PDB entry 8K9T | electron microscopy, 2.66 A resolution | chains A and B

Chain A:
Protein: GPI inositol-deacylase, MCherry protein
From: Chaetomium thermophilum (strain DSM 1495 / CBS 144.50 / IMI 039719)
Notes: EC 3.1.-.-
UniProtKB: chimeric construct of G0S652, A0A366VY15: residues 2-1184 from G0S652 (G0S652_CHATD) positions 2-1184 (same numbers); residues 1199-1433 from A0A366VY15 positions 2-236 (UniProt number = residue number - 1197)
Chain sequence (1447 residues; numbered -1 to 1445; the number before each row is that of its first residue; numbers below 1 keep their minus sign (Met-1 is residue -1)):
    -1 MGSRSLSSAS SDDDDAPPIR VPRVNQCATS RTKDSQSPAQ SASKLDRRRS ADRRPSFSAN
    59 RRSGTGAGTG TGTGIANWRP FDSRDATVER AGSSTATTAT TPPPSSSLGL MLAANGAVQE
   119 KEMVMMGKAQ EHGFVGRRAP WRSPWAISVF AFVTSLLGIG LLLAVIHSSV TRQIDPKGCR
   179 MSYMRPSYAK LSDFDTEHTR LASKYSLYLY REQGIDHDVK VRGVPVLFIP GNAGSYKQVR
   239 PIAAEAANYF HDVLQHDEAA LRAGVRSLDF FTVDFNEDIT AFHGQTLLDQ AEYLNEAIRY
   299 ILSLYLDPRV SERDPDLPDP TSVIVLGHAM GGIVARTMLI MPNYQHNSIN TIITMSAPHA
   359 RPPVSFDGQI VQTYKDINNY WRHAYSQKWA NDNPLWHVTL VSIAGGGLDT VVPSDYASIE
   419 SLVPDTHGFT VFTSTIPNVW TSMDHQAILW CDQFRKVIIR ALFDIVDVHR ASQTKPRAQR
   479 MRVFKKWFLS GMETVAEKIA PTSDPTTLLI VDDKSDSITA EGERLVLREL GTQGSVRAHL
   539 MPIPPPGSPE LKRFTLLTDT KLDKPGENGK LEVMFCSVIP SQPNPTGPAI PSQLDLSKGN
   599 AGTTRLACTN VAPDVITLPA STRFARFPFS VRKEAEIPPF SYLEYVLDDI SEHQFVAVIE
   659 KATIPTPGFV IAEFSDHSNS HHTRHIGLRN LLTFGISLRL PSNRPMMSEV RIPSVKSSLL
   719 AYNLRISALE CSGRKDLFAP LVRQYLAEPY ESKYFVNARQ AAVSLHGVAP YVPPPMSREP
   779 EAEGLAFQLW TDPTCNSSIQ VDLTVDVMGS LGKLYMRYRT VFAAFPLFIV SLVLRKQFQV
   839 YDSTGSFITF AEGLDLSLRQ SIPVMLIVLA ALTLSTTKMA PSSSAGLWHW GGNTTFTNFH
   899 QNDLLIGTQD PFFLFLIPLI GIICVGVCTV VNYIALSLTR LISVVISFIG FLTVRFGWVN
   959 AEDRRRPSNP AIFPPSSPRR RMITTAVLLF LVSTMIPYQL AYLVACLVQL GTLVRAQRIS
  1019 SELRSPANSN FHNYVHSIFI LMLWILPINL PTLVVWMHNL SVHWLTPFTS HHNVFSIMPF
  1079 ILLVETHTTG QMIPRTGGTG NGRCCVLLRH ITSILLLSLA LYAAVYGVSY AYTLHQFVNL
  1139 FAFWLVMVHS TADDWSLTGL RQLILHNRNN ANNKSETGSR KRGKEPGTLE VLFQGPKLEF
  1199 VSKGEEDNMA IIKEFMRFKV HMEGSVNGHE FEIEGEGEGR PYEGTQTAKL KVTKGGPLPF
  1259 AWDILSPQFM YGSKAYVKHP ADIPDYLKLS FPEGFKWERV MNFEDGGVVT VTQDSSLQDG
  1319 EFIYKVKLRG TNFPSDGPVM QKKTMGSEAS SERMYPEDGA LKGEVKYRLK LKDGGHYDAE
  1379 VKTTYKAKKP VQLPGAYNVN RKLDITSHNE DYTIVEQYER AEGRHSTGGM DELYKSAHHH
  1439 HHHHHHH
Disordered / not traced: -1 to 137, 874-894, 956-982, 1095-1101, 1154-1445
Sequence notes: initiating methionine (-1); expression tag (0-1, 1434-1445); engineered mutation Ala327 (Ser in G0S652), Ser1345 (Trp148 in A0A366VY15), Val1363 (Ile166 in A0A366VY15), Tyr1365 (Gln168 in A0A366VY15), Arg1399 (Ile202 in A0A366VY15); linker (1185-1198)
Disulfide bonds: Cys177-Cys449, Cys574-Cys606, Cys729-Cys793
Small-molecule neighbours: 05E / 80Y / LYI / alpha-D-mannopyranose / 2-amino-2-deoxy-alpha-D-glucopyranose: Leu160, Val163, Ile164, Lys175, Met179, Ser180, Met182, Gly229, Asn230, Ala231, Gly232, Ser233, Lys235, Gln236, Arg238, Pro239, Glu275, His326, Ala327, Thr408, Val409, Asp442, His443, Gln444, Ala445, Trp448, Leu812, Tyr813, Tyr816, Arg817, Phe820, Leu914, Leu917, Ile918, Ile921, Val929, Ile932, Leu1041
What the authors report for this chain:
  - mutagenesis - C177S, N230A, N230F, N230W, A279F, A279L, P361F, D407A, D407N, V409F, V409W, H443N, R817W, I918Y, I921F: decreased catalytic activity
  - mutagenesis - N230D: unchanged catalytic activity
  - mutagenesis - V163F: decreased stability
  - mutagenesis - K235A, R238A: increased catalytic activity
  - mutagenesis - C177S: decreased expression

Chain B:
Protein: Green fluorescent protein, Complement decay-accelerating factor
From: synthetic construct
UniProtKB: P08174 (DAF_HUMAN); residues -4 to 4 here correspond to UniProt positions 345-353 (UniProt number = residue number + 349)
Chain sequence (272 residues; each row starts with the number of its first residue; numbers below 1 keep their minus sign (Gly-267 is residue -267)):
  -267 GGSGGSASVI KPEMKIKLRM EGAVNGHKFV IEGEGIGKPY EGTQTLDLTV EEGAPLPFSY
  -207 DILTPAFQYG NRAFTKYPED IPDYFKQAFP EGYSWERSMT YEDQGICIAT SDITMEGDCF
  -147 FYEIRFDGTN FPPNGPVMQK KTLKWEPSTE KMYVEDGVLK GDVEMALLLE GGGHYRCDFK
   -87 TTYKAKKDVR LPDAHEVDHR IEILSHDKDY NKVRLYEHAE ARYSGGGSGG GSAWSHPQFE
   -27 KGGGSGGGSG GSAWSHPQFE KGSPNKGSGT TS
Disordered / not traced: -267 to 0
Swiss-Prot annotation at these positions:
  - lipidation: Ser4 (GPI-anchor amidated serine)
Covalently attached groups: compound 80Y linked to Ser4

Interface between chain A and chain B:
Residue-residue contacts (13; chain A residue first):
  Met179(A) - Ser4(B)
  Ser180(A) - Thr3(B)
  Ser180(A) - Ser4(B)
  Tyr181(A) - Thr2(B)
  Tyr181(A) - Thr3(B)
  Met182(A) - Thr2(B)  hydrogen bond (backbone-side chain)
  Met182(A) - Thr3(B)  hydrogen bond (backbone-backbone)
  Met182(A) - Ser4(B)
  Arg183(A) - Gly1(B)
  Arg183(A) - Thr2(B)
  Pro184(A) - Thr3(B)
  Arg238(A) - Thr3(B)
  Arg238(A) - Ser4(B)  hydrogen bond (side chain-backbone)

Overview:
7 residues of chain A face 4 of chain B across their interface, with 3 hydrogen bonds. Polar contacts include
Met182(A)-Thr2(B), Arg238(A)-Ser4(B) and Met182(A)-Thr3(B). The paper reports that C177S, N230A and N230F of
chain A, among others, reduce catalytic activity; K235A and R238A of chain A increase catalytic activity; 19
substitutions were tested in all.
Chain A is GPI inositol-deacylase, MCherry protein (Chaetomium thermophilum (strain DSM 1495 / CBS 144.50 /
IMI 039719)) and chain B is Green fluorescent protein, Complement decay-accelerating factor (synthetic
construct); the structure, Cryo-EM structure of the products-bound PGAP1(Bst1)-S327A from Chaetonium
thermophilum, was determined by electron microscopy, deposited together with 8K9Q and 8K9R.
